PDB entry 8QPK | electron microscopy, 4.20 A resolution (low resolution: residue-level contacts below are approximate; hydrogen-bond / salt-bridge calls are withheld) | chains S and 4 of the 16 polymer chains in the assembly

Chain S:
Name: U4/U6.U5 tri-snRNP-associated protein 1
Source organism: Homo sapiens
UniProt: O43290 (SNUT1_HUMAN); residue numbers follow UniProt; this construct covers 1-800
Amino-acid sequence (800 residues; each row starts with the number of its first residue):
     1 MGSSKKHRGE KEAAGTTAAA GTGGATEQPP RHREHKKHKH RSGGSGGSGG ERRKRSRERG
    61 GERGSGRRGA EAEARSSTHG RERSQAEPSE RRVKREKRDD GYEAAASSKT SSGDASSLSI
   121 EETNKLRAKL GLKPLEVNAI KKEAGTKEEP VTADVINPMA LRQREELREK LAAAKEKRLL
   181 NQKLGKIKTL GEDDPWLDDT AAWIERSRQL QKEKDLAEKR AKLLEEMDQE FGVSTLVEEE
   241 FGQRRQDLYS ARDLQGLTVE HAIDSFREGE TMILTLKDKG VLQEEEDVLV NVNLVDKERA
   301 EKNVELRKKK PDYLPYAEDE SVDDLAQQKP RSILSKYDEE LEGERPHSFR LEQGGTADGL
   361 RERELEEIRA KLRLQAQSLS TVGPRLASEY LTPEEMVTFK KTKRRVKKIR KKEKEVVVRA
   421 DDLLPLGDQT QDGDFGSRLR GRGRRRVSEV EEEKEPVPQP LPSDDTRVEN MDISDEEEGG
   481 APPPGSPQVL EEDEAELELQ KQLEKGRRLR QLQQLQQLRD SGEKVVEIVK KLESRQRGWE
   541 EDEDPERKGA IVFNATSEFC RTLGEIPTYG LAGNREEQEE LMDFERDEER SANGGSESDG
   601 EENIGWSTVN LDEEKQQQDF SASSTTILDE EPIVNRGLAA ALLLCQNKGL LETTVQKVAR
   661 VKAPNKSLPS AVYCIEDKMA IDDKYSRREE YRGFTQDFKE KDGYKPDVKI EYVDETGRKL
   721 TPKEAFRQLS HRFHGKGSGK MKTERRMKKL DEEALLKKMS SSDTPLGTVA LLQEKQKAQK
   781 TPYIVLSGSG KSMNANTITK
Unresolved in the structure: 1-698, 760-765, 778-800
Curated features (UniProtKB/Swiss-Prot):
  - modified residue: Thr189 (Phosphothreonine), Ser321 (Phosphoserine), Ser348 (Phosphoserine), Thr392 (Phosphothreonine), Thr430 (Phosphothreonine), Ser448 (Phosphoserine), Ser474 (Phosphoserine), Ser486 (Phosphoserine), Ser521 (Phosphoserine), Ser591 (Phosphoserine), Ser596 (Phosphoserine), Ser598 (Phosphoserine), Ser621 (Phosphoserine), Thr695 (Phosphothreonine), Ser761 (Phosphoserine), Thr764 (Phosphothreonine), Ser789 (Phosphoserine)
  - cross-link (Glycyl lysine isopeptide (Lys-Gly)): Lys125 (interchain with G-Cter in SUMO2), Lys133 (interchain with G-Cter in SUMO2), Lys141 (interchain with G-Cter in SUMO1), Lys147 (interchain with G-Cter in SUMO2), Lys188 (interchain with G-Cter in SUMO2), Lys277 (interchain with G-Cter in SUMO2), Lys329 (interchain with G-Cter in SUMO2), Lys336 (interchain with G-Cter in SUMO2), Lys400 (interchain with G-Cter in SUMO2), Lys414 (interchain with G-Cter in SUMO2), Lys548 (interchain with G-Cter in SUMO2), Lys648 (interchain with G-Cter in SUMO2), Lys657 (interchain with G-Cter in SUMO2), Lys684 (interchain with G-Cter in SUMO2), Lys699 (interchain with G-Cter in SUMO2), Lys709 (interchain with G-Cter in SUMO2), Lys723 (interchain with G-Cter in SUMO2), Lys749 (interchain with G-Cter in SUMO2), Lys758 (interchain with G-Cter in SUMO2), Lys775 (interchain with G-Cter in SUMO2) and 2 more in UniProt

Chain 4:
Molecule: U4 snRNA
Source organism: Homo sapiens
Sequence (144 nucleotides; each row starts with the number of its first residue):
     1 AGCUUUGCGC AGUGGCAGUA UCGUAGCCAA UGAGGUCUAU CCGAGGCGCG AUUAUUGCUA
    61 AUUGAAAACU UUUCCCAAUA CCCCGCCGUG ACGACUUGCA AUAUAGUCGG CACUGGCAAU
   121 UUUUGACAGU CUCUACGGAG ACUG
Unresolved in the structure: 53-54, 71-72, 81-144

Chain S / chain 4 interface:
Residue-residue contacts (14):
  Arg727(S) - G64(4)
  Arg727(S) - A65(4)
  Arg727(S) - A66(4)
  Ser730(S) - A65(4)
  His731(S) - A65(4)
  His731(S) - A66(4)
  His734(S) - A65(4)
  Lys736(S) - A66(4)
  Ser738(S) - A66(4)
  Ser738(S) - A67(4)
  Gly739(S) - A66(4)
  Gly739(S) - A67(4)
  Met741(S) - A68(4)
  Lys742(S) - A67(4)
Other interface residues (no listed pair), chain S (10 interface residues in all): Gly737

In short:
10 residues of chain S face 5 of chain 4 across their interface.
Here chain S is U4/U6.U5 tri-snRNP-associated protein 1 and chain 4 is U4 snRNA, both from Homo sapiens. Entry
8QPK (Cryo-EM Structure of Pre-B+5'ss Complex (core part)) was determined by electron microscopy together with
8QOZ, 8QP8, 8QP9, 8QPA, 8QPB and 8QPE from the same study.
